PDB entry 8TNR | electron microscopy, 2.50 A resolution | chains B and C of the 3 polymer chains in the assembly

== Chain B ==
Name: Protein cereblon
Organism: Homo sapiens
Reference sequence: Q96SW2 (CRBN_HUMAN); residue numbers follow UniProt; this construct covers 1-442
Sequence (485 residues; each row starts with the number of its first residue; numbers below 1 keep their minus sign (Met-42 is residue -42)):
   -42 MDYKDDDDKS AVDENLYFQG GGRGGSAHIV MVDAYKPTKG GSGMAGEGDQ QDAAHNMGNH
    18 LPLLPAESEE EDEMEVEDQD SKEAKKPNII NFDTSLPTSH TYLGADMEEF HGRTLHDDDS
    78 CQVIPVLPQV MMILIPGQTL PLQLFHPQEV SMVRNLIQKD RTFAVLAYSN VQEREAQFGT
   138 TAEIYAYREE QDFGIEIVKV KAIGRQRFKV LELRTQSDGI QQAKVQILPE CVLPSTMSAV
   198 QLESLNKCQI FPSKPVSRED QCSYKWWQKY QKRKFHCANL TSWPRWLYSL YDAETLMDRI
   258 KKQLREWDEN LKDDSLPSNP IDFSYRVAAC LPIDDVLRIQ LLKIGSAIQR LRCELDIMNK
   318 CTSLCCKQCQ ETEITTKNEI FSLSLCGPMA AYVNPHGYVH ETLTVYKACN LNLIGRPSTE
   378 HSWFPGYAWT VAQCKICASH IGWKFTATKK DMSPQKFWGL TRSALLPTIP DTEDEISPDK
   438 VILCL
Disordered / not traced: -42 to 43, 214-217, 428-442
Construct notes: initiating methionine (-42); expression tag (-41 to 0)
Metal / ion sites: Zn2+: Cys323, Cys326, Cys391, Cys394
Ligand contacts: MIQ (2-[(3S)-2,6-dioxopiperidin-3-yl]-5-(morpholin-4-yl)-1H-isoindole-1,3(2H)-dione): Val350, Asn351, Pro352, His353, His357, Glu377, His378, Ser379, Trp380, Trp386, Trp400, Phe402
UniProt features mapped onto this chain:
  - binding site (Zn(2+)): Cys323, Cys326, Cys391, Cys394
  - binding site ((S)-thalidomide): His378, Trp380, Trp386
  - modified residue: Ser25 (Phosphoserine)
  - natural variant: Cys391 (C391R: In MRT2)
  - mutagenesis: Tyr384 (Y384A: Abolishes thalidomide-binding without affecting DCX protein ligase complex activity; when associated with A-386), Trp386 (W386A: Abolishes thalidomide-binding without affecting DCX protein ligase complex activity; when associated with A-384 ...), Arg419 to Leu442 (Fails to rescue increased BK channel activity and decreased probability of neurotransmission in a mouse hippocampal neuron model)

== Chain C ==
Name: Maltose/maltodextrin-binding periplasmic protein, SD40
Organism: Escherichia coli
Reference sequence: chimeric construct of P0AEX9, Q13422: residues -376 to -7 from P0AEX9 (MALE_ECOLI) positions 27-396 (UniProt number = residue number + 403); residues 15-50 from Q13422 positions 143-178 (UniProt number = residue number + 128)
Sequence (455 residues; each row starts with the number of its first residue; numbers below 1 keep their minus sign (Met-404 is residue -404)):
  -404 MGLNDIFEAQ KIEWHEGSSH HHHHHGSSKI EEGKLVIWIN GDKGYNGLAE VGKKFEKDTG
  -344 IKVTVEHPDK LEEKFPQVAA TGDGPDIIFW AHDRFGGYAQ SGLLAEITPD KAFQDKLYPF
  -284 TWDAVRYNGK LIAYPIAVEA LSLIYNKDLL PNPPKTWEEI PALDKELKAK GKSALMFNLQ
  -224 EPYFTWPLIA ADGGYAFKYE NGKYDIKDVG VDNAGAKAGL TFLVDLIKNK HMNADTDYSI
  -164 AEAAFNKGET AMTINGPWAW SNIDTSKVNY GVTVLPTFKG QPSKPFVGVL SAGINAASPN
  -104 KELAKEFLEN YLLTDEGLEA VNKDKPLGAV ALKSYEEELA KDPRIAATME NAQKGEIMPN
   -44 IPQMSAFWYA VRTAVINAAS GRQTVDEALK DAQTRITKLE VLFQGPDYKD DDDKSGGGGL
    16 LLFCPICGFT CRQKGNLLRH INLHTGEKLF KYHLY
Disordered / not traced: -404 to 15
Construct notes: initiating methionine (-404); expression tag (-403 to -377); linker (-6 to 14); engineered mutation Leu15 (Arg143 in Q13422), Leu16 (Pro144 in Q13422), Leu17 (Phe145 in Q13422), Phe18 (Gln146 in Q13422), Pro20 (Asn148 in Q13422), Ile21 (Gln149 in Q13422), Phe24 (Ala152 in Q13422), Thr25 (Ser153 in Q13422), Cys26 (Phe154 in Q13422), Arg27 (Thr155 in Q13422), Asn37 (Lys165 in Q13422), Thr40 (Ser168 in Q13422), Leu44 (Pro172 in Q13422), Tyr47 (Cys175 in Q13422), Tyr50 (Cys178 in Q13422)
Metal / ion sites: Zn2+: Cys19, Cys22, His35, His39
Ligand contacts: MIQ (2-[(3S)-2,6-dioxopiperidin-3-yl]-5-(morpholin-4-yl)-1H-isoindole-1,3(2H)-dione): Phe18, Cys19, Pro20, Ile21, Cys22, Gly23
Reported in the primary citation:
  - binding site for MIQ: Phe18

== How chain B and chain C interact ==
Pairs across the interface - 37 pairs, chain B then chain C:
  Pro85(B) with Leu44(C); Tyr47(C), hydrophobic
  Gln86(B) with Leu44(C); Tyr47(C); His48(C), hydrogen bond
  Phe102(B) with Tyr47(C); His48(C); Tyr50(C), hydrophobic
  His103(B) with Lys46(C)
  Glu106(B) with Tyr47(C)
  Val128(B) with Glu42(C)
  Arg131(B) with Glu42(C), salt bridge
  Phe150(B) with Tyr50(C)
  Gln325(B) with Thr40(C), hydrogen bond
  Asn351(B) with Pro20(C), hydrogen bond (side chain-backbone); Ile21(C), hydrogen bond (side chain-backbone)
  Pro352(B) with Tyr50(C), hydrogen bond (backbone-side chain)
  His353(B) with Phe18(C); Pro20(C); His48(C); Tyr50(C)
  Gly354(B) with His48(C)
  Tyr355(B) with Pro20(C); Ile21(C), hydrophobic; Phe45(C); His48(C)
  His357(B) with Ile21(C), hydrogen bond (side chain-backbone)
  Ile371(B) with Phe24(C), hydrophobic
  Trp386(B) with Gly23(C)
  Val388(B) with Gly23(C); Phe24(C)
  Gln390(B) with Phe24(C)
  Cys394(B) with Leu38(C)
  Ala395(B) with Leu38(C)
  Ser396(B) with Leu38(C)
  His397(B) with Cys22(C), hydrogen bond; His39(C)
Also at the interface, not in a pair above, chain B (26 interface residues in all): Gln129, Ile152, Trp400
Also at the interface, not in a pair above, chain C (19 interface residues in all): Thr25, Lys43, Leu49

== Summary ==
26 residues of chain B face 19 of chain C across their interface; the contacts include 7 hydrogen bonds and 1
salt bridge. Polar contacts include Arg131(B)-Glu42(C), Gln86(B)-His48(C) and Gln325(B)-Thr40(C). Compound MIQ
is bound between chain B and chain C. The paper reports a binding site for MIQ at Phe18(C).
Here chain B is Protein cereblon (Homo sapiens) and chain C is Maltose/maltodextrin-binding periplasmic
protein, SD40 (Escherichia coli). Entry 8TNR (Cryo-EM structure of DDB1dB:CRBN:PT-179:SD40, conformation 2)
was determined by electron microscopy together with 8TNP and 8TNQ from the same study.
